Entry 9OLO (electron microscopy, 3.56 A resolution); this record covers chains H and N of the 14 polymer chains in the assembly.

[Chain H]
Name: Syntaxin-1A
From: Rattus norvegicus
UniProtKB: P32851 (STX1A_RAT); numbering as in UniProt (aligned over 1-267)
Sequence (267 residues; numbered 1 to 267; the number before each row is that of its first residue):
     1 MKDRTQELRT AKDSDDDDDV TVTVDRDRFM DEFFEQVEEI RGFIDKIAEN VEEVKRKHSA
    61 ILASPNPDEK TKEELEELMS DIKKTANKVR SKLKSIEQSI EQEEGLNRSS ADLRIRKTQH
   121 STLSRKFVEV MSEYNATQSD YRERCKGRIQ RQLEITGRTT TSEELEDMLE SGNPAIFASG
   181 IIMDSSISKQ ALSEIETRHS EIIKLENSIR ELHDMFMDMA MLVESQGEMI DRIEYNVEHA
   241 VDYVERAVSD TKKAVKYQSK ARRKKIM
Not modelled in the structure: 1-180, 259-267
Swiss-Prot annotation at these positions:
  - site: Lys253, Ala254 (Microbial infection: Cleavage)
  - modified residue (Phosphoserine): Ser14, Ser64, Ser95, Ser188
  - cross-link (Glycyl lysine isopeptide (Lys-Gly)): Lys252 (interchain with G-Cter in SUMO), Lys253 (interchain with G-Cter in SUMO), Lys256 (interchain with G-Cter in SUMO)

[Chain N]
Name: Alpha-soluble NSF attachment protein
From: Rattus norvegicus
UniProtKB: P54921 (SNAA_RAT); residues 1-295 here = UniProt positions 1-295
Sequence (296 residues; each row starts with the number of its first residue; numbering starts at 0):
     0 GMDTSGKQAE AMALLAEAER KVKNSQSFFS GLFGGSSKIE EACEIYARAA NMFKMAKNWS
    60 AAGNAFCQAA QLHLQLQSKH DAATCFVDAG NAFKKADPQE AINCLMRAIE IYTDMGRFTI
   120 AAKHHISIAE IYETELVDVE KAIAHYEQSA DYYKGEESNS SANKCLLKVA GYAAQLEQYQ
   180 KAIDIYEQVG TSAMDSPLLK YSAKDYFFKA ALCHFCIDML NAKLAVQKYE ELFPAFSDSR
   240 ECKLMKKLLE AHEEQNVDSY TESVKEYDSI SRLDQWLTTM LLRIKKTIQG DEEDLR
Not modelled in the structure: 287-295
Construct notes: expression tag (0)

[How chain H and chain N interact]
Pairs across the interface (13):
  Asp231(H) - Lys122(N)  salt bridge
  Tyr235(H) - Val86(N)
  Tyr235(H) - Tyr111(N)
  Glu238(H) - Arg116(N)
  Glu238(H) - Thr118(N)
  Glu238(H) - Ile119(N)
  His239(H) - His79(N)
  His239(H) - Thr83(N)
  Asp242(H) - His79(N)  salt bridge
  Asp242(H) - Met114(N)
  Asp242(H) - Arg116(N)  salt bridge
  Tyr243(H) - Asp80(N)
  Arg246(H) - Ser77(N)
Interface residues without a listed pair, chain N (12 interface residues in all): Gln76

[In short]
Chain H and chain N form an interface of 7 and 12 residues respectively, with 3 salt bridges. Polar pairs
include Asp231(H)-Lys122(N), Asp242(H)-His79(N) and Asp242(H)-Arg116(N).
Chain H is Syntaxin-1A and chain N is Alpha-soluble NSF attachment protein, both from Rattus norvegicus; the
structure, 22bin20S complex (NSF-alphaSNAP-2:2 syntaxin-1a:SNAP-25), hydrolyzing, class 19, was determined by
electron microscopy (same publication as 9OJR, 9OJU, 9OJZ, 9OK3, 9OK5, 9OKC and 17 further entries).
